PDB entry 2VGB | X-ray diffraction, 2.73 A resolution | chains A and C of the 4 polymer chains in the assembly

== Chain A (and C) ==
Protein: Pyruvate kinase isozymes R/L
From: Homo sapiens
Notes: EC 2.7.1.40; chain C of this document is another copy of the same molecule, construct and numbering; everything in this record applies to it too
UniProt: P30613 (KPYR_HUMAN); residue numbers follow UniProt; this construct covers 47-574
Sequence (528 residues; row label = number of the first residue in the row):
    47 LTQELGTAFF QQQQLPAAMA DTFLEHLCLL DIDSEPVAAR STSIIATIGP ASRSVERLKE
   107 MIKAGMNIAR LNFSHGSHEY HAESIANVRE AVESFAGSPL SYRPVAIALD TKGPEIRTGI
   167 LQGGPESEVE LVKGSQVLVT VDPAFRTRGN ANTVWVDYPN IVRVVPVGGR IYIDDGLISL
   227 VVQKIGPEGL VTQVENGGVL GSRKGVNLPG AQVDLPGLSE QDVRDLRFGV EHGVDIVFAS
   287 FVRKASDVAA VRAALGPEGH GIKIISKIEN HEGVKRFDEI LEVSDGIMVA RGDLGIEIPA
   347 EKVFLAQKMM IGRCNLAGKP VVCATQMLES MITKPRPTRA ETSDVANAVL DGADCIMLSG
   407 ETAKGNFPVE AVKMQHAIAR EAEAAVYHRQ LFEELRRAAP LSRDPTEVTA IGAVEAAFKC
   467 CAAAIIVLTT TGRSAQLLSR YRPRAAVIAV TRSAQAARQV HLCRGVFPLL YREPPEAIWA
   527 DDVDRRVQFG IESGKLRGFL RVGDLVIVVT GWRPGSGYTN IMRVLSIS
Disordered / not traced: 47-56, 574
Curated features (UniProtKB/Swiss-Prot):
  - binding site (substrate): Arg116, Lys313, Gly338, Asp339, Thr371
  - binding site (ATP): Asn118 to His121, Arg163, Lys250
  - binding site (K(+)): Asn118, Ser120, Asp156, Thr157
  - binding site (Mn(2+)): Glu315, Asp339
  - binding site (beta-D-fructose 1,6-bisphosphate): Thr475 to Ser480, Trp525, Arg532, Arg559 to Tyr564
  - site: Lys313 (Transition state stabilizer)
  - modified residue: Ser292 (Phosphoserine)
  - natural variant: Thr48 to Thr53 (deletion: In CNSHA2), Leu73 (L73P: In CNSHA2), Ser80 (S80P: In CNSHA2), Arg86 (R86P: In CNSHA2), Ile90 (I90N: In CNSHA2), Gly95 (G95R: In CNSHA2), Met107 (M107T: In CNSHA2), Gly111 (G111R: In CNSHA2), Ala115 (A115P: In CNSHA2), Ser120 (S120F: In CNSHA2), Ser130 (S130Y: In CNSHA2), Ile131 (deletion: In CNSHA2), 77 further natural variant entries in UniProt
Bound ions: K+: Asn118, Ser120, Asp156, Thr157 (together with 2-phosphoglycolic acid); Mn2+: Glu315, Asp339 (together with 2-phosphoglycolic acid)
Ligand contacts:
  - 1,6-di-O-phosphono-beta-D-fructofuranose (FBP): Leu474, Thr475, Thr476, Thr477, Gly478, Arg479, Ser480, Arg498, Trp525, Arg532, Thr556, Gly557, Trp558, Arg559, Pro560, Gly561, Ser562, Gly563, Tyr564, Thr565
  - 2-phosphoglycolic acid (PGA): Arg116, Asn118, Asp156, Lys313, Glu315, Met334, Ala336, Arg337, Gly338, Asp339, Thr371
Reported in the primary citation:
  - binding site for 2-phosphoglycolic acid: Arg116, Gly338, Asp339, Thr371
  - binding site for 1,6-di-O-phosphono-beta-D-fructofuranose: Thr475 to Arg479, Ser480, Arg532, Gly557 to Asn566
  - disease-associated variants - G332S (9-fold), G364D (3-fold): decreased catalytic activity
  - disease-associated variants - G332S, G364D, R504L, R532W: decreased stability
  - contacts within the chain: Arg337-Asp390 (hydrogen bond), Thr384-Ala386 (hydrogen bond), Thr384-Glu387 (hydrogen bond), Leu362-Arg486 (hydrogen bond), Asp281-Arg504 (salt bridge)
  - disease-associated variants - D390N: abolished catalytic activity
  - disease-associated variants - D390N: unchanged stability
  - disease-associated variants - R532W: abolished binding to 1,6-di-O-phosphono-beta-D-fructofuranose
  - mutagenesis - G332S (9-fold), G364D (3-fold), R486W: decreased catalytic activity
  - mutagenesis - G332S, G364D, R504L, R532W: decreased stability
  - disease-associated variants - G332S, G364D, D390N, R486W, R504L, R532W (citing earlier work)
  - mutagenesis - R486W: increased stability
  - mutagenesis - D390N: abolished catalytic activity
  - mutagenesis - D390N: unchanged stability
  - mutagenesis - R532W: abolished binding to 1,6-di-O-phosphono-beta-D-fructofuranose

== How chain A and chain C interact ==
Contacting residue pairs (107; chain A residue first):
  Gln60(A) - Leu351(C)
  Thr68(A) - Glu440(C)
  Phe69(A) - Gln436(C)
  Phe69(A) - Glu440(C)  hydrogen bond (backbone-side chain)
  Leu70(A) - Gly358(C)
  Leu70(A) - Leu362(C)  hydrophobic
  Leu70(A) - Glu440(C)  hydrogen bond (backbone-side chain)
  Leu70(A) - Leu441(C)  hydrophobic
  Leu73(A) - Met355(C)
  Cys74(A) - Met355(C)
  Cys74(A) - Gly358(C)
  Cys74(A) - Arg359(C)  hydrogen bond (backbone-side chain)
  Leu76(A) - Met355(C)
  Asp77(A) - Lys321(C)  salt bridge
  Ile78(A) - His317(C)
  Ile78(A) - Val320(C)  hydrophobic
  Ile78(A) - Lys348(C)  hydrogen bond (backbone-side chain)
  Ile78(A) - Leu351(C)  hydrophobic
  Ile78(A) - Ala352(C)
  Asp79(A) - His317(C)  salt bridge
  Asp79(A) - Lys321(C)
  Ser80(A) - Lys348(C)
  Glu81(A) - Lys348(C)  salt bridge
  Lys179(A) - Glu416(C)  salt bridge
  Tyr218(A) - Arg382(C)  hydrogen bond
  Asp221(A) - Arg385(C)
  Gly222(A) - Arg382(C)
  Leu223(A) - Lys380(C)
  Leu223(A) - Pro381(C)
  Asn242(A) - Pro381(C)
  Asn242(A) - Arg382(C)
  His317(A) - Ile78(C)
  His317(A) - Asp79(C)  salt bridge
  Val320(A) - Ile78(C)  hydrophobic
  Lys321(A) - Asp77(C)  salt bridge
  Lys321(A) - Asp79(C)
  Arg337(A) - Arg385(C)  hydrogen bond (backbone-side chain)
  Arg337(A) - Ser389(C)
  Gly338(A) - Arg385(C)  hydrogen bond (backbone-side chain)
  Gly341(A) - Arg385(C)
  Ile342(A) - Arg385(C)
  Ala346(A) - Thr388(C)
  Glu347(A) - Met420(C)
  Glu347(A) - Ala423(C)
  Glu347(A) - Ile424(C)
  Glu347(A) - Glu427(C)
  Lys348(A) - Ile78(C)  hydrogen bond (side chain-backbone)
  Lys348(A) - Ser80(C)
  Lys348(A) - Glu81(C)  salt bridge
  Lys348(A) - Glu427(C)  salt bridge
  Phe350(A) - Ala392(C)  hydrophobic
  Phe350(A) - Leu396(C)  hydrophobic
  Phe350(A) - Glu427(C)
  Phe350(A) - Ala428(C)  hydrophobic
  Leu351(A) - Gln60(C)
  Leu351(A) - Glu427(C)
  Leu351(A) - Ala431(C)  hydrophobic
  Ala352(A) - Ile78(C)
  Lys354(A) - Leu73(C)
  Lys354(A) - Asn393(C)  hydrogen bond
  Met355(A) - Leu73(C)
  Met355(A) - Cys74(C)
  Met355(A) - Leu76(C)
  Gly358(A) - Leu70(C)
  Gly358(A) - Cys74(C)
  Arg359(A) - Cys74(C)  hydrogen bond (side chain-backbone)
  Leu362(A) - Leu70(C)  hydrophobic
  Thr371(A) - Arg385(C)
  Gln372(A) - Thr384(C)
  Gln372(A) - Arg385(C)  hydrogen bond (side chain-backbone)
  Gln372(A) - Ala386(C)
  Lys380(A) - Leu223(C)
  Pro381(A) - Leu223(C)
  Arg382(A) - Leu223(C)
  Thr384(A) - Gln372(C)
  Arg385(A) - Asp221(C)  salt bridge
  Arg385(A) - Arg337(C)  hydrogen bond (side chain-backbone)
  Arg385(A) - Gly338(C)  hydrogen bond (side chain-backbone)
  Arg385(A) - Gly341(C)
  Arg385(A) - Ile342(C)
  Arg385(A) - Thr371(C)
  Arg385(A) - Gln372(C)  hydrogen bond (backbone-side chain)
  Ala386(A) - Gln372(C)
  Ala386(A) - Ala386(C)
  Ala386(A) - Asp390(C)
  Glu387(A) - Ala386(C)
  Thr388(A) - Ala346(C)
  Ser389(A) - Arg337(C)
  Ser389(A) - Asp390(C)  hydrogen bond
  Asp390(A) - Ala386(C)
  Asp390(A) - Ser389(C)  hydrogen bond
  Ala392(A) - Phe350(C)  hydrophobic
  Asn393(A) - Lys354(C)  hydrogen bond
  Asn393(A) - Asn393(C)
  Met420(A) - Glu347(C)
  Ala423(A) - Glu347(C)
  Glu427(A) - Glu347(C)
  Glu427(A) - Lys348(C)  salt bridge
  Glu427(A) - Phe350(C)
  Glu427(A) - Leu351(C)
  Ala428(A) - Phe350(C)
  Gln436(A) - Phe69(C)
  Gln436(A) - Gln436(C)
  Glu440(A) - Thr68(C)
  Glu440(A) - Phe69(C)  hydrogen bond (side chain-backbone)
  Glu440(A) - Leu70(C)  hydrogen bond (side chain-backbone)
  Leu441(A) - Leu70(C)  hydrophobic
Also at the interface, not in a pair above, chain A (66 interface residues in all): Pro82, Gly243, Ile344, Asn361, Met373, Pro383, Leu396, Ile424, Ala431
Also at the interface, not in a pair above, chain C (62 interface residues in all): Pro82, Gly222, Ile344, Met373, Pro383, Glu387

== In short ==
Chain A and chain C form an interface of 66 and 62 residues respectively; the contacts include 19 hydrogen
bonds and 10 salt bridges. Polar contacts include Asp77(A)-Lys321(C), Asp79(A)-His317(C) and
Glu81(A)-Lys348(C). From the paper: a binding site for 2-phosphoglycolic acid at Arg116(A), Gly338(A) and
Asp339(A) among others; G332S, G364D and R504L of chain A, among others, reduce stability; 6 substitutions
were tested in all.
Chain A and chain C are both Pyruvate kinase isozymes R/L (Homo sapiens); the structure, Human erythrocyte
pyruvate kinase, was determined by X-ray diffraction (same publication as 2VGF, 2VGG and 2VGI).
